3SS7 - chain X; structure by X-ray diffraction, 1.55 A resolution.

Chain X:
Molecule: D-serine dehydratase
Source organism: Escherichia coli
Notes: EC 4.3.1.18
Reference sequence: P00926 (SDHD_ECOLI); residue numbers follow UniProt; this construct covers 1-442
Sequence (442 residues; row label = number of the first residue in the row):
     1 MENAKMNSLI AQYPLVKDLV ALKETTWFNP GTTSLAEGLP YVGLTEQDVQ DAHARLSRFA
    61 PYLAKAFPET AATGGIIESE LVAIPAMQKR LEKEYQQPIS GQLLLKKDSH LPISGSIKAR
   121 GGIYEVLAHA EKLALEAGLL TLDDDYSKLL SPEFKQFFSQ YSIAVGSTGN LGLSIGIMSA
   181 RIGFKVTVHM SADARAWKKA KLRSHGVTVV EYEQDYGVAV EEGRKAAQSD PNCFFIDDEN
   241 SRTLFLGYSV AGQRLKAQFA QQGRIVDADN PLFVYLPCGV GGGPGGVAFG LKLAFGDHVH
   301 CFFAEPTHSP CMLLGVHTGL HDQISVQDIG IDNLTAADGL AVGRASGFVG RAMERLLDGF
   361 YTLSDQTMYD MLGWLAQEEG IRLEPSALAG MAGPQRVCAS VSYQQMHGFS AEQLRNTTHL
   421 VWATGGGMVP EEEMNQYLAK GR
Disordered / not traced: 1-5
Glycans and other covalent adducts: pyridoxal phosphate (PLP) linked to Lys-118
Metal / ion sites: K+: Cys-278, Gly-279, Glu-305
Residues lining bound ligands: pyridoxal phosphate (PLP): Ile-117, Asn-170, Tyr-248, Pro-277, Cys-278, Gly-279, Val-280, Gly-281, Gly-282, Gly-283, Pro-284, Gly-339, Leu-340, Glu-384, Ser-386, Thr-424, Gly-425
UniProt features mapped onto this chain:
  - modified residue: Lys-118 (N6-(pyridoxal phosphate)lysine)
What the authors report for this chain:
  - binding site for pyridoxal phosphate: Lys-118, Asn-170, Gly-279, Gly-281, Gly-282, Gly-283, Thr-424
  - K+ coordination: Gly-279, Glu-305, Cys-311
  - mutagenesis - G279A, G281A (22-fold): decreased binding to pyridoxal phosphate (citing earlier work)
  - mutagenesis - G279A, G281A: decreased catalytic activity on D-serine (citing earlier work)
  - conformationally variable residues (domain motion): Val-188 to Asp-238
  - catalytic residues: Lys-118, Thr-168, Asp-238 (proposed by the authors, not directly observed)
  - catalytic residues: Ser-167 to Asn-170, Leu-171

Summary:
Covalently linked pyridoxal phosphate: at Lys-118. Cys-278, Gly-279 and Glu-305 coordinate K+. The paper
reports catalytic residues Lys-118, Thr-168 and Asp-238 among others; G279A and G281A reduce binding to
pyridoxal phosphate.
Chain X is D-serine dehydratase (Escherichia coli); the structure, Crystal structure of holo D-serine
dehydratase from Escherichia coli at 1.55 A resolution, was determined by X-ray diffraction, deposited
together with 3SS9.
